Entry 6BZ1 (X-ray diffraction, 2.97 A resolution); this record covers chains D and H of the 4 polymer chains in the assembly.

# Chain D
Protein: MEF2 chimera
From: Homo sapiens
UniProt: chimeric construct of Q02078, Q02080: residues 1-64 from Q02078 (MEF2A_HUMAN) positions 1-64 (same numbers); residues 65-91 from Q02080 positions 65-91 (same numbers); residues 92-95 from Q02078 (MEF2A_HUMAN) positions 92-95 (same numbers)
Chain sequence (95 residues; each row starts with the number of its first residue):
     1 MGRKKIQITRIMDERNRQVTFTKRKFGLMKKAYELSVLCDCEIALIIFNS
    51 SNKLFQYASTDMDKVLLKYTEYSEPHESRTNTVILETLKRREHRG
Disordered / not traced: 1, 89-95
Sequence notes: engineered mutation Val-83 (Asp in Q02080)
Swiss-Prot annotation at these positions:
  - DNA-binding region: Ala-58 to Lys-64 (Mef2-type)
  - modified residue: Ser-59 (Phosphoserine)

# Chain H
Molecule: 15-nt DNA strand
Sequence (15 nucleotides; numbered 1 to 15; the number before each row is that of its first residue):
     1 TTCTTATAAATAGTT
Disordered / not traced: 1, 15

# Chain D / chain H interface
Pairs across the interface (17; chain D residue first):
  Gly-2(D) with DA10(H), base contact; DT11(H), hydrogen bond to the base; DA12(H), sugar contact
  Arg-3(D) with DA12(H), hydrogen bond to the base
  Lys-4(D) with DA12(H), sugar contact; DG13(H), sugar contact
  Ile-6(D) with DA12(H), sugar contact; DG13(H), phosphate contact
  Thr-20(D) with DA12(H), phosphate contact
  Lys-23(D) with DT11(H), sugar contact; DA12(H), hydrogen bond to the base; DG13(H), base contact
  Arg-24(D) with DT11(H), phosphate contact; DA12(H), salt bridge to the phosphate
  Gly-27(D) with DT11(H), phosphate contact
  Lys-30(D) with DA10(H), salt bridge to the phosphate
  Lys-31(D) with DA10(H), sugar contact
Other interface residues (no listed pair), chain D (12 interface residues in all): Asn-16, Glu-34
Other interface residues (no listed pair), chain H (5 interface residues in all): DT14

# Overview
The interface between chain D and chain H involves 12 residues on one side and 5 on the other; the contacts
include 3 hydrogen bonds and 2 salt bridges. Polar pairs include Gly-2(D)/DT11(H), Arg-3(D)/DA12(H) and
Lys-23(D)/DA12(H).
Chain D is MEF2 chimera (Homo sapiens) and chain H is a 15-nt DNA strand; the structure, MEF2 Chimera D83V
mutant/DNA complex, was determined by X-ray diffraction (same publication as 6BYY).
